PDB entry 4YA2 | X-ray diffraction, 2.70 A resolution | chains J and X of the 34 polymer chains in the assembly

Chain J (and X):
Protein: Proteasome subunit beta type-4
From: Saccharomyces cerevisiae S288c
Notes: EC 3.4.25.1; chain X of this document is another copy of the same molecule, construct and numbering; everything in this record applies to it too
UniProtKB: P22141 (PSB4_YEAST); residue numbers follow UniProt; this construct covers 1-198
Chain sequence (198 residues; numbered 1 to 198; the number before each row is that of its first residue):
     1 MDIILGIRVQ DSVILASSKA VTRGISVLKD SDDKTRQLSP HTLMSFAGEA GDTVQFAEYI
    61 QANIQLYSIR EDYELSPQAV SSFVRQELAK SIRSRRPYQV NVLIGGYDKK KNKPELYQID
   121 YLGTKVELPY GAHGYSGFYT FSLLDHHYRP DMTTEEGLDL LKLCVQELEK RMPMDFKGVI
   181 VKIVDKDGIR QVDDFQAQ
Not modelled in the structure: 196-198
Swiss-Prot annotation at these positions:
  - modified residue: M1 (N-acetylmethionine), S76 (Phosphoserine)

Chain J / chain X interface:
Pairs across the interface (41):
  T22(J) - P173(X)
  G24(J) - P173(X)
  I25(J) - Y135(X)  hydrophobic
  I25(J) - Y139(X)  hydrogen bond (backbone-side chain)
  I25(J) - R171(X)
  I25(J) - P173(X)  hydrophobic
  S26(J) - Y139(X)  hydrogen bond
  S26(J) - R171(X)
  V27(J) - K170(X)
  V27(J) - R171(X)  hydrogen bond (backbone-side chain)
  V27(J) - M172(X)
  V27(J) - P173(X)  hydrophobic
  L28(J) - R171(X)
  D30(J) - K170(X)  salt bridge
  Y135(J) - I25(X)  hydrophobic
  Y139(J) - I25(X)  hydrogen bond (side chain-backbone)
  Y139(J) - S26(X)  hydrogen bond
  E169(J) - D175(X)
  E169(J) - K177(X)  hydrogen bond (backbone-side chain)
  K170(J) - V27(X)
  K170(J) - D30(X)  salt bridge
  K170(J) - K177(X)  hydrogen bond (backbone-side chain)
  R171(J) - I25(X)
  R171(J) - S26(X)
  R171(J) - V27(X)  hydrogen bond (side chain-backbone)
  R171(J) - L28(X)
  M172(J) - V27(X)
  P173(J) - T22(X)
  P173(J) - G24(X)
  P173(J) - I25(X)  hydrophobic
  P173(J) - M174(X)
  P173(J) - D175(X)  hydrogen bond (backbone-backbone)
  M174(J) - P173(X)
  M174(J) - M174(X)  hydrophobic
  M174(J) - D175(X)
  D175(J) - E169(X)
  D175(J) - P173(X)  hydrogen bond (backbone-backbone)
  D175(J) - M174(X)
  D175(J) - D175(X)
  K177(J) - E169(X)  hydrogen bond (side chain-backbone)
  K177(J) - K170(X)  hydrogen bond (side chain-backbone)
Interface residues without a listed pair, chain J (18 interface residues in all): F138
Interface residues without a listed pair, chain X (18 interface residues in all): F138

Summary:
Chain J and chain X each contribute 18 residues to their interface; the contacts include 12 hydrogen bonds and
2 salt bridges. Polar pairs include D30(J)-K170(X), I25(J)-Y139(X) and S26(J)-Y139(X).
Both chains are Proteasome subunit beta type-4 (Saccharomyces cerevisiae S288c). Entry 4YA2 (Yeast 20S
proteasome beta2-H116N mutant in complex with Ac-LAE-ep) was determined by X-ray diffraction (same publication
as 4Y69, 4Y6A, 4Y6V, 4Y6Z, 4Y70, 4Y74 and 34 further entries).
